4K87 - chain A; structure by X-ray diffraction, 2.30 A resolution.

[Chain A]
Protein: Proline--tRNA ligase
From: Homo sapiens
Notes: EC 6.1.1.15
UniProt: P07814 (SYEP_HUMAN); residues 0-512 here correspond to UniProt positions 1000-1512 (UniProt number = residue number + 1000)
Sequence (535 residues; row label = number of the first residue in the row; numbers below 1 keep their minus sign (Met-22 is residue -22)):
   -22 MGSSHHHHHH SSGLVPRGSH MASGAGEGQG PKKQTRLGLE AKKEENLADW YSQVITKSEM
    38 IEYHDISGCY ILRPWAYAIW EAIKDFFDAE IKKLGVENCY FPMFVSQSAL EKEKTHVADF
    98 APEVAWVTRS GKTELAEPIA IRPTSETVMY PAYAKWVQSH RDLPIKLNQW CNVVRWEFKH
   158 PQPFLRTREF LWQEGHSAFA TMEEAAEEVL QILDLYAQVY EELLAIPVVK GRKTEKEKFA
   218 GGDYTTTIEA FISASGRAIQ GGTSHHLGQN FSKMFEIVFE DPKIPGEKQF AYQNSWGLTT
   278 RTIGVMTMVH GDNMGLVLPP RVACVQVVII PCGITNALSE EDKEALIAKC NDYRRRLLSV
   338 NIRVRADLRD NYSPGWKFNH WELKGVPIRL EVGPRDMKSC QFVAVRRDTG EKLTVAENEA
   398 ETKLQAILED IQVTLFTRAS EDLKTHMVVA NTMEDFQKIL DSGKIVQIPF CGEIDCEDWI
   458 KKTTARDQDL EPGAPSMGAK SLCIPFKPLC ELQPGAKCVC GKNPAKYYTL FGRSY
Not modelled in the structure: -22 to 15, 466-472
Sequence notes: expression tag (-22 to -1)
Ion coordination: Zn2+: Cys448, Cys453, Cys495, Cys497
Small-molecule neighbours:
  - adenosine (ADN): Arg152, Phe161, Leu162, Arg163, Thr164, Phe167, Gln237, Gly238, Gly239, Thr240, Gly274, Thr276, Arg278
  - proline (PRO): Phe97, Thr121, Glu123, Arg152, Trp169, Glu171, His173, Phe216, Thr240, His242, Ser272, Trp273, Gly274
From the paper describing this entry:
  - binding site for proline: Phe97, Thr121, Glu123, Arg152, Glu171, His173, Phe216, Thr240, His242
  - binding site for adenosine: Arg152, Arg163, Thr164, Phe167, Gln237, Gly238, Thr240, Gly274, Thr276, Arg278
  - conformationally variable residues (helix shift, loop rearrangement, side-chain flip): Gln84 to Glu100, Pro120, Thr121, Glu123, Arg152, Trp153, Lys210 to Gly219
  - self-association interface (contacts with another copy of this molecule); pairs are residue here / residue on that copy: Pro99-Gly108 (backbone contact), Val101-Gly108 (backbone contact)
  - contacts within the chain: Pro120-Arg152 (hydrogen bond)
  - mutagenesis - F97A, R152L: abolished catalytic activity
  - mutagenesis - F97W, R152K: increased catalytic activity

[In short]
Bound to chain A: adenosine and proline. Cys448, Cys453, Cys495 and Cys497 form the Zn2+ site. From the paper:
a binding site for adenosine at Arg152, Arg163 and Thr164 among others; F97A and R152L abolish catalytic
activity; 4 substitutions were tested in all.
Chain A is Proline--tRNA ligase (Homo sapiens); the structure, Crystal structure of human prolyl-tRNA
synthetase (substrate bound form), was determined by X-ray diffraction, deposited together with 4K86 and 4K88.
